Entry 6R91 (electron microscopy, 4.10 A resolution (low resolution: residue-level contacts below are approximate; hydrogen-bond / salt-bridge calls are withheld)); this record covers chains E and J of the 12 polymer chains in the assembly.

Chain E:
Name: Histone H3.1
From: Homo sapiens
UniProt: P68431 (H31_HUMAN); residue numbers follow UniProt; this construct covers 1-136
Chain sequence (139 residues; row label = number of the first residue in the row; numbers below 1 keep their minus sign (Gly-2 is residue -2)):
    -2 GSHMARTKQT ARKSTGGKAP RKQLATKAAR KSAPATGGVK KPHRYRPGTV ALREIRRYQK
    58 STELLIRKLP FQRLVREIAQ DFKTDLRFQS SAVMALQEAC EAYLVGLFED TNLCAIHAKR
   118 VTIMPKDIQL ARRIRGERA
Unresolved in the structure: -2 to 38
Sequence notes: expression tag (-2 to 0)
Curated features (UniProtKB/Swiss-Prot):
  - modified residue: Arg3 (Asymmetric dimethylarginine), Thr4 (Phosphothreonine), Lys5 (Allysine), Gln6 (5-glutamyl dopamine), Thr7 (Phosphothreonine), Arg9 (Citrulline), Lys10 (N6,N6,N6-trimethyllysine), Ser11 (ADP-ribosylserine), Thr12 (Phosphothreonine), Lys15 (N6-(2-hydroxyisobutyryl)lysine), Arg18 (Asymmetric dimethylarginine), Lys19 (N6-(2-hydroxyisobutyryl)lysine), Lys24 (N6-(2-hydroxyisobutyryl)lysine), Arg27 (Citrulline), Lys28 (N6,N6,N6-trimethyllysine), Ser29 (ADP-ribosylserine), Lys37 (N6,N6,N6-trimethyllysine), Lys38 (N6-methyllysine), Tyr42 (Phosphotyrosine), Lys57 (N6,N6,N6-trimethyllysine) and 8 more in UniProt
  - lipidation: Lys19 (N6-decanoyllysine)
  - natural variant: Lys28 (K28M: In GLM), Lys37 (K37I: Found in pediatric undifferentiated soft tissue sarcoma samples; uncertain significance; K37M: Found in pediatric undifferentiated soft tissue sarcoma samples; uncertain significance)

Chain J:
Molecule: Human alpha-satellite DNA (145-MER) with abasic sites at positions 97-98
Sequence (145 nucleotides; each row starts with the number of its first residue):
     1 ATCAATATCC ACCTGCAGAT TCTACCAAAA GTGTATTTGG AAACTGCTCC ATCAAAAGGC
    61 ATGTTCAGCT GAACCAGCTG AACATGCCTT TTGATGXXGC AGTTTCCAAA TACACTTTTG
   121 GTAGAATCTG CAGGTGGATA TTGAT
Modified / non-standard residues: 3DR (1',2'-dideoxyribofuranose-5'-phosphate) at position 97; 3DR (1',2'-dideoxyribofuranose-5'-phosphate) at position 98

How chain E and chain J interact:
Residue-residue contacts (16; chain E residue first):
  Tyr42(E) with DT145(J)
  Arg43(E) with DG71(J)
  Arg64(E) with DT62(J); DG63(J)
  Arg73(E) with DC53(J)
  Arg84(E) with DT52(J); DC53(J)
  Phe85(E) with DC53(J)
  Gln86(E) with DT52(J)
  Ser87(E) with DT52(J)
  Arg117(E) with DA73(J); DC74(J)
  Val118(E) with DA73(J)
  Thr119(E) with DA72(J); DA73(J)
  Met121(E) with DC74(J)
Also at the interface, not in a pair above, chain E (13 interface residues in all): Thr46
Also at the interface, not in a pair above, chain J (10 interface residues in all): DA51

In short:
Chain E and chain J form an interface of 13 and 10 residues respectively.
Chain E is Histone H3.1 (Homo sapiens) and chain J is Human alpha-satellite DNA (145-MER) with abasic sites at
positions 97-98; the structure, Cryo-EM structure of NCP_THF2(-3)-UV-DDB, was determined by electron
microscopy together with 6R8Y, 6R8Z, 6R90, 6R92, 6R93 and 6R94 from the same study.
